3HOT - chains B and D of the 8 polymer chains in the assembly; structure by X-ray diffraction, 3.25 A resolution.

# Chain B
Name: Transposable element mariner, complete cds
From: Drosophila mauritiana
Notes: EC 2.7.7.-
UniProtKB: Q7JQ07 (Q7JQ07_DROMA); residues 1-345 here = UniProt positions 1-345
Sequence (345 residues; each row starts with the number of its first residue):
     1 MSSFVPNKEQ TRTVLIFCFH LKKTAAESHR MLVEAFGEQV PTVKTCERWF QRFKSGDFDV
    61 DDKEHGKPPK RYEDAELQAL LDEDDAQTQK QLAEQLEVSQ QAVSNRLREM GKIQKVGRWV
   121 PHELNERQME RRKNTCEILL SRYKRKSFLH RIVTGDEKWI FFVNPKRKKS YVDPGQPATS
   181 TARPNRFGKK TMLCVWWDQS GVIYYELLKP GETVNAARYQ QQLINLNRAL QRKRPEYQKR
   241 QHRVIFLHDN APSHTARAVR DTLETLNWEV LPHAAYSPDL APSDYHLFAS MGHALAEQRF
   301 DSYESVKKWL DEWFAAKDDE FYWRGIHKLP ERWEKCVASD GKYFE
Disordered / not traced: 1-4, 240-242
Differences from the reference sequence: engineered mutation Ala-216 (Thr in Q7JQ07)
Cystine bridges: Cys-136/Cys-336
UniProt features mapped onto this chain:
  - DNA-binding region (H-T-H motif): Thr-24 to Ser-55, Gln-89 to Met-110
  - region: Ile-113 to Asn-125 (Linker)
  - binding site (Mg(2+)): Asp-156, Asp-249, Asp-284
  - site: Arg-48 (Important for base-specific DNA-binding), Gln-100 (Important for base-specific DNA-binding), Arg-118 (Important for base-specific DNA-binding), Arg-186 (Critical for target DNA recognition), His-293 (Important for base-specific DNA-binding)
  - mutagenesis: Arg-48 (R48Q: Loss of DNA binding; when associated with R-100), Gln-100 (Q100R: Loss of DNA binding; when associated with Q-48), Arg-118 (R118A: Reduces rate of second strand cleavage; when associated with A-216), Trp-119 (W119P: Alters cleavage sites in second strand cleavage), Arg-186 (R186A: No effect on second strand cleavage. Strongly reduced strand transfer activity), Asp-284 (D284A: Loss of catalytic activity)
What the authors report for this chain:
  - mutagenesis - R118A/T216A, R118Q/T216A: decreased catalytic activity
  - mutagenesis - T216A: unchanged catalytic activity (citing earlier work)
  - mutagenesis - W119P, W119P/T216A: abolished catalytic activity
  - mutagenesis - R186A/T216A (less than 5%): decreased catalytic activity on strand transfer
  - mutagenesis - K158A/T216A, R183A/T216A, N185A/T216A, R186A/T216A, K189A/T216A: unchanged catalytic activity
  - mutagenesis - K158A/T216A, R183A/T216A, N185A/T216A, K189A/T216A: increased catalytic activity on target integration

# Chain D
Molecule: Mos1 TS inverted repeat DNA
Sequence (28 nucleotides; each row starts with the number of its first residue):
    29 AAACGACATT TCATACTTGT ACACCTGA

# Interface between chain B and chain D
Residue-residue contacts (22):
  Ile-113(B) with DA51(D), phosphate contact
  Lys-115(B) with DA51(D), salt bridge to the phosphate; DC52(D), phosphate contact
  Val-116(B) with DC52(D), hydrogen bond to the phosphate
  Arg-118(B) with DT54(D), hydrogen bond to the base; DG55(D), hydrogen bond to the base; DA56(D), base contact
  Pro-121(B) with DA56(D), base contact
  Lys-158(B) with DG55(D), salt bridge to the phosphate; DA56(D), salt bridge to the phosphate
  Pro-278(B) with DA56(D), base contact
  Asp-279(B) with DA56(D), base contact
  Asp-284(B) with DG55(D), sugar contact; DA56(D), base contact
  Tyr-285(B) with DG55(D), base contact; DA56(D), base contact
  Phe-288(B) with DG55(D), sugar contact
  Ala-289(B) with DG55(D), hydrogen bond to the sugar
  Gly-292(B) with DT54(D), phosphate contact; DG55(D), phosphate contact
  His-293(B) with DC53(D), hydrogen bond to the base; DT54(D), hydrogen bond to the sugar
Interface residues without a listed pair, chain B (16 interface residues in all): Gln-114, Arg-332
Interface residues without a listed pair, chain D (7 interface residues in all): DC50

# In short
16 residues of chain B and 7 residues of chain D are in contact, with 6 hydrogen bonds and 3 salt bridges.
Polar contacts include Arg-118(B)/DT54(D), Arg-118(B)/DG55(D) and His-293(B)/DC53(D). From the paper:
K158A/T216A, R183A/T216A and N185A/T216A of chain B, among others, increase catalytic activity on target
integration; R118A/T216A and R118Q/T216A of chain B reduce catalytic activity; 10 substitutions were tested in
all.
Chain B is Transposable element mariner, complete cds (Drosophila mauritiana) and chain D is Mos1 TS inverted
repeat DNA; the structure, Crystal structure of the Mos1 mariner paired end complex with Mn, was determined by
X-ray diffraction (same publication as 3HOS).
